Entry 3W1I (X-ray diffraction, 3.19 A resolution); this record covers chains G and H of the 10 polymer chains in the assembly.

== Chain G (and H) ==
Molecule: L-seryl-tRNA(Sec) selenium transferase
Source organism: Aquifex aeolicus
Notes: EC 2.9.1.1; fragment: the core and C-terminal domains; chain H of this document is another copy of the same molecule, construct and numbering; everything in this record applies to it too
UniProtKB: O67140 (SELA_AQUAE); numbering as in UniProt (aligned over 62-452)
Amino-acid sequence (392 residues; row label = number of the first residue in the row):
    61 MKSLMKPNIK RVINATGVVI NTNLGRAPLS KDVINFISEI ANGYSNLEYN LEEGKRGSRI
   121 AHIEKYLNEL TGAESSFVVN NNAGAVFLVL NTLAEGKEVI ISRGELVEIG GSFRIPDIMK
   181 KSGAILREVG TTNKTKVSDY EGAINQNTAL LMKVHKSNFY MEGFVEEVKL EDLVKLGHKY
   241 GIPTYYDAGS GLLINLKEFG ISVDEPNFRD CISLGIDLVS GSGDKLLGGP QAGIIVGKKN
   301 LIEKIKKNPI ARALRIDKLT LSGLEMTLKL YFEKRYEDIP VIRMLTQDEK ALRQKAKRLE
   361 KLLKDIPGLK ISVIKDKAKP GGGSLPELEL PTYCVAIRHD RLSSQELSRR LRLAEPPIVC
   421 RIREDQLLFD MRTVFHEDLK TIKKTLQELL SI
Not modelled in the structure: 61-63 (chain H: 61-62)
Construct notes: expression tag (61)
Modified positions: Mse61 (selenomethionine); Mse65, Mse179, Mse212, Mse221, Mse326, Mse344, Mse431 (selenomethionine; parent Met); Lys285 ((2S)-2-amino-6-[[3-hydroxy-2-methyl-5-(phosphonooxymethyl)pyridin-4-yl]methylideneamino]hexanoic acid; LLP)
Curated features (UniProtKB/Swiss-Prot):
  - modified residue: Lys285 (N6-(pyridoxal phosphate)lysine)
Bound ions: K+: Asn140 (shared with Asn140(H), Asp317(H) of chain H)
What the authors report for this chain:
  - catalytic residues: Lys285 (proposed by the authors, not directly observed)
  - mutagenesis - T191Y/T192Y/D199R/Y220P: abolished catalytic activity
  - mutagenesis - R86A, N218A, F224A, R312A, R315A: decreased catalytic activity
  - catalytic residues: Arg119, Asp284

== How chain G and chain H interact ==
Contacting residue pairs - 177 pairs, chain G then chain H:
  Leu64(G) - His122(H)
  Leu64(G) - Lys125(H)
  Leu64(G) - Tyr126(H)
  Mse65(G) - Lys329(H)
  Lys66(G) - His122(H)
  Lys66(G) - Tyr126(H)
  Pro67(G) - Phe96(H)  hydrophobic
  Pro67(G) - His122(H)
  Pro67(G) - Glu325(H)
  Pro67(G) - Lys329(H)
  Asn68(G) - Asn106(H)  hydrogen bond (backbone-side chain)
  Asn68(G) - His122(H)  hydrogen bond (backbone-side chain)
  Asn68(G) - Glu325(H)  hydrogen bond (backbone-side chain)
  Ile69(G) - Phe96(H)
  Ile69(G) - Ile100(H)  hydrophobic
  Ile69(G) - Asn106(H)
  Ile69(G) - Leu321(H)  hydrophobic
  Ile69(G) - Glu325(H)  hydrogen bond (backbone-side chain)
  Lys70(G) - Ile100(H)
  Lys70(G) - Ser105(H)
  Lys70(G) - Asn106(H)  hydrogen bond (backbone-side chain)
  Lys70(G) - Leu111(H)
  Arg71(G) - Glu99(H)  hydrogen bond (side chain-backbone)
  Arg71(G) - Ile100(H)
  Arg71(G) - Asn102(H)  hydrogen bond
  Arg71(G) - Gly103(H)
  Arg71(G) - Tyr104(H)
  Val72(G) - Tyr104(H)  hydrogen bond (backbone-backbone)
  Val72(G) - Ser105(H)
  Val72(G) - Asn106(H)
  Asn74(G) - Tyr104(H)
  Val78(G) - Tyr104(H)
  Val79(G) - Tyr104(H)  hydrogen bond (backbone-side chain)
  Thr82(G) - Glu108(H)
  Thr82(G) - Arg116(H)
  Asn83(G) - Ser105(H)
  Asn83(G) - Glu108(H)  hydrogen bond (backbone-backbone)
  Asn83(G) - Tyr109(H)
  Asn83(G) - Arg116(H)  hydrogen bond
  Leu84(G) - Tyr104(H)
  Leu84(G) - Ser105(H)  hydrogen bond (backbone-backbone)
  Gly85(G) - Leu107(H)
  Gly85(G) - Lys318(H)  hydrogen bond (backbone-side chain)
  Arg86(G) - Tyr104(H)
  Ala87(G) - Lys318(H)  hydrogen bond (backbone-side chain)
  Pro88(G) - Ala101(H)
  Pro88(G) - Asn102(H)
  Pro88(G) - Gly103(H)
  Pro88(G) - Tyr104(H)
  Leu89(G) - Ala101(H)  hydrogen bond (backbone-backbone)
  Leu89(G) - Asn102(H)
  Ile94(G) - Ser98(H)
  Ile94(G) - Ala101(H)  hydrophobic
  Phe96(G) - Pro67(H)  hydrophobic
  Phe96(G) - Ile69(H)
  Ser98(G) - Ile94(H)
  Ser98(G) - Ser98(H)
  Glu99(G) - Arg71(H)  hydrogen bond (backbone-side chain)
  Ile100(G) - Ile69(H)
  Ile100(G) - Lys70(H)
  Ile100(G) - Arg71(H)
  Ala101(G) - Pro88(H)
  Ala101(G) - Leu89(H)  hydrogen bond (backbone-backbone)
  Ala101(G) - Ile94(H)
  Asn102(G) - Arg71(H)  hydrogen bond
  Asn102(G) - Pro88(H)
  Asn102(G) - Leu89(H)
  Asn102(G) - Ile94(H)
  Gly103(G) - Arg71(H)
  Gly103(G) - Pro88(H)
  Tyr104(G) - Arg71(H)
  Tyr104(G) - Val72(H)  hydrogen bond (backbone-backbone)
  Tyr104(G) - Asn74(H)
  Tyr104(G) - Val78(H)
  Tyr104(G) - Val79(H)  hydrogen bond (side chain-backbone)
  Tyr104(G) - Leu84(H)
  Tyr104(G) - Arg86(H)
  Tyr104(G) - Pro88(H)  hydrophobic
  Tyr104(G) - Mse344(H)
  Tyr104(G) - Thr433(H)
  Ser105(G) - Lys70(H)
  Ser105(G) - Val72(H)
  Ser105(G) - Asn83(H)
  Ser105(G) - Leu84(H)  hydrogen bond (backbone-backbone)
  Asn106(G) - Asn68(H)  hydrogen bond (side chain-backbone)
  Asn106(G) - Ile69(H)
  Asn106(G) - Lys70(H)  hydrogen bond (side chain-backbone)
  Asn106(G) - Val72(H)
  Leu107(G) - Asn83(H)
  Leu107(G) - Gly85(H)
  Glu108(G) - Thr82(H)
  Glu108(G) - Asn83(H)  hydrogen bond (backbone-backbone)
  Tyr109(G) - Asn83(H)
  Leu111(G) - Arg412(H)  hydrogen bond (backbone-side chain)
  Leu111(G) - Leu413(H)
  Leu111(G) - Pro417(H)  hydrophobic
  Glu112(G) - Arg412(H)  hydrogen bond (backbone-side chain)
  Gly114(G) - Arg412(H)
  Arg116(G) - Asn83(H)
  His122(G) - Ser63(H)  hydrogen bond (side chain-backbone)
  His122(G) - Lys66(H)
  His122(G) - Pro67(H)
  His122(G) - Asn68(H)  hydrogen bond (side chain-backbone)
  Lys125(G) - Leu64(H)
  Tyr126(G) - Leu64(H)  hydrogen bond (side chain-backbone)
  Glu129(G) - Leu64(H)
  Asn140(G) - Asn140(H)
  Asn140(G) - Ala313(H)  hydrogen bond (side chain-backbone)
  Asn140(G) - Leu314(H)
  Asn140(G) - Arg315(H)  hydrogen bond (side chain-backbone)
  Asn141(G) - Arg312(H)  hydrogen bond (side chain-backbone)
  Asn141(G) - Ala313(H)
  Ala143(G) - Arg312(H)
  Ala143(G) - Ala313(H)  hydrophobic
  Gly144(G) - Ala313(H)
  Phe147(G) - Ile310(H)  hydrophobic
  Asn151(G) - Lys181(H)  hydrogen bond
  Glu155(G) - Lys181(H)  salt bridge
  Ile169(G) - Arg312(H)
  Gly170(G) - Arg116(H)
  Ser172(G) - Arg312(H)
  Phe173(G) - Arg312(H)
  Lys181(G) - Asn151(H)  hydrogen bond
  Lys181(G) - Glu155(H)  salt bridge
  Lys181(G) - Asn308(H)
  Lys181(G) - Pro309(H)
  Lys181(G) - Ile310(H)
  Lys285(G) - Arg312(H)
  Lys285(G) - Arg315(H)
  Gln291(G) - Arg315(H)  hydrogen bond (side chain-backbone)
  Gln291(G) - Ile316(H)
  Gln291(G) - Asp317(H)
  Asn308(G) - Lys181(H)
  Pro309(G) - Lys181(H)
  Ile310(G) - Phe147(H)  hydrophobic
  Ile310(G) - Lys181(H)
  Arg312(G) - Asn141(H)  hydrogen bond (backbone-side chain)
  Arg312(G) - Ala143(H)
  Arg312(G) - Ile169(H)
  Arg312(G) - Ser172(H)  hydrogen bond
  Arg312(G) - Phe173(H)
  Arg312(G) - Lys285(H)
  Ala313(G) - Asn140(H)  hydrogen bond (backbone-side chain)
  Ala313(G) - Asn141(H)  hydrogen bond (backbone-side chain)
  Ala313(G) - Ala143(H)  hydrophobic
  Ala313(G) - Gly144(H)
  Ala313(G) - Leu314(H)
  Leu314(G) - Asn140(H)
  Leu314(G) - Ala313(H)
  Leu314(G) - Leu314(H)  hydrophobic
  Arg315(G) - Asn140(H)  hydrogen bond (backbone-side chain)
  Arg315(G) - Asn141(H)
  Arg315(G) - Lys285(H)
  Arg315(G) - Gln291(H)  hydrogen bond (backbone-side chain)
  Ile316(G) - Gln291(H)
  Asp317(G) - Gln291(H)
  Asp317(G) - Asp317(H)
  Asp317(G) - Thr320(H)
  Lys318(G) - Gly85(H)  hydrogen bond (side chain-backbone)
  Lys318(G) - Ala87(H)  hydrogen bond (side chain-backbone)
  Leu319(G) - Ile97(H)  hydrophobic
  Leu319(G) - Leu319(H)  hydrophobic
  Thr320(G) - Asp317(H)
  Leu321(G) - Ile69(H)  hydrophobic
  Glu325(G) - Pro67(H)
  Glu325(G) - Asn68(H)  hydrogen bond (side chain-backbone)
  Glu325(G) - Ile69(H)  hydrogen bond (side chain-backbone)
  Lys329(G) - Mse65(H)
  Phe332(G) - Leu64(H)  hydrophobic
  Mse344(G) - Tyr104(H)
  Arg409(G) - Glu112(H)
  Arg412(G) - Leu111(H)  hydrogen bond (side chain-backbone)
  Arg412(G) - Glu112(H)  hydrogen bond (side chain-backbone)
  Arg412(G) - Glu113(H)
  Arg412(G) - Gly114(H)
  Leu413(G) - Glu112(H)
  Pro417(G) - Leu111(H)  hydrophobic
Interface residues without a listed pair, chain G (86 interface residues in all): Lys91, Ile97, Glu113, Arg119, Gly171, Asp177, Glu333, Thr433, Phe435
Interface residues without a listed pair, chain H (86 interface residues in all): Asn81, Lys91, Arg119, Gly171, Asp177, Ser322, Glu333, Val419, Phe435

== Summary ==
The chain G/chain H interface involves 86 residues from each chain, with 47 hydrogen bonds and 2 salt bridges.
Polar contacts include Glu155(G)-Lys181(H), Asn68(G)-Asn106(H) and Asn68(G)-His122(H). From the paper:
catalytic residues Lys285(G), Arg119(G) and Asp284(G); R86A, N218A and F224A of chain G, among others, reduce
catalytic activity; 6 substitutions were tested in all.
Both chains are L-seryl-tRNA(Sec) selenium transferase (Aquifex aeolicus). Entry 3W1I (Crystal structure of
the N-terminal truncated selenocysteine synthase SelA) was determined by X-ray diffraction together with 3W1H,
3W1J and 3W1K from the same study.
